4WH6 - chain A; structure by X-ray diffraction, 1.99 A resolution.

[Chain A]
Protein: Genome polyprotein
Source organism: Hepatitis C virus subtype 1a
UniProt: A8DG50 (A8DG50_9HEPC); residues 1004-1180 here correspond to UniProt positions 1030-1206 (UniProt number = residue number + 26)
Amino-acid sequence (200 residues; row label = number of the first residue in the row):
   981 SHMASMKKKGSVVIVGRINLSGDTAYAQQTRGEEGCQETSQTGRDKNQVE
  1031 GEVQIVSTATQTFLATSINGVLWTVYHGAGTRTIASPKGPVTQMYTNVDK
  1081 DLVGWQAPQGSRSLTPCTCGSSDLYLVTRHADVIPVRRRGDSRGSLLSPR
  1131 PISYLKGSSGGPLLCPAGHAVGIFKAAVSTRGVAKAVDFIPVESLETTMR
Differences from the reference sequence: expression tag (981-1003); conflict E1013 (Leu1039 in A8DG50), E1014 (Leu1040 in A8DG50), Q1017 (Ile1043 in A8DG50), E1018 (Ile1044 in A8DG50), Q1021 (Leu1047 in A8DG50), T1040 (Ala1066 in A8DG50), S1047 (Cys1073 in A8DG50), L1052 (Cys1078 in A8DG50), T1072 (Ile1098 in A8DG50), Q1086 (Pro1112 in A8DG50), K1155 (Arg1181 in A8DG50), S1159 (Cys1185 in A8DG50)
Ion coordination: Zn2+: C1097, C1099, C1145, H1149
Residues lining bound ligands: Asunaprevir (2R9; N-(tert-butoxycarbonyl)-3-methyl-L-valyl-(4R)-4-[(7-chloro-4-methoxyisoquinolin-1-yl)oxy]-N-{(1R,2S)-1-[(cyclopropylsulfonyl)carbamoyl]-2-ethenylcyclopropyl}-L-prolinamide): Q1041, T1042, F1043, V1055, Y1056, H1057, G1058, V1078, D1081, R1123, I1132, L1135, K1136, G1137, S1138, S1139, F1154, K1155, A1156, A1157, V1158, S1159, D1168

[In short]
Bound to chain A: Asunaprevir. C1097, C1099, C1145 and H1149 form the Zn2+ site.
Chain A is Genome polyprotein (Hepatitis C virus subtype 1a); the structure, Crystal structure of HCV NS3/4A
protease variant R155K in complex with Asunaprevir, was determined by X-ray diffraction, deposited together
with 4WH8 and 4WF8.
